3RWI - chains A and B of the 3 polymer chains in the assembly; structure by X-ray diffraction, 2.01 A resolution.

Chain A:
Molecule: Major histocompatibility complex class I
From: Macaca mulatta
UniProtKB: Q9GJ77 (Q9GJ77_MACMU); residues 1-276 here correspond to UniProt positions 24-299 (UniProt number = residue number + 23)
Chain sequence (276 residues; each row starts with the number of its first residue):
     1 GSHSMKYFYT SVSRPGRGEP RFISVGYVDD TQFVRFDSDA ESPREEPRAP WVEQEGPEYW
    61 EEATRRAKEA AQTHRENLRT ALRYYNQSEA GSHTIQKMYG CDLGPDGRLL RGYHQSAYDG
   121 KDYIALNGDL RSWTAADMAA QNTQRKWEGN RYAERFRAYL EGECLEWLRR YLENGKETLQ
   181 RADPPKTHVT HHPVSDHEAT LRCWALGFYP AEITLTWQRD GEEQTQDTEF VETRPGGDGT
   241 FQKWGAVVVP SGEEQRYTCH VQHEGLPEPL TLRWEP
Cystine bridges: C101-C164, C203-C259

Chain B:
Molecule: Beta-2-microglobulin
From: Macaca mulatta
UniProtKB: Q6V7J5 (B2MG_MACMU); residues 1-99 here correspond to UniProt positions 21-119 (UniProt number = residue number + 20)
Chain sequence (99 residues; each row starts with the number of its first residue):
     1 IQRTPKIQVY SRHPPENGKP NFLNCYVSGF HPSDIEVDLL KNGEKMGKVE HSDLSFSKDW
    61 SFYLLYYTEF TPNEKDEYAC RVNHVTLSGP RTVKWDRDM
Cystine bridges: C25-C80

Chain A / chain B interface:
Residue-residue contacts (54; chain A residue first):
  F8(A) - S55(B)
  F8(A) - F56(B)
  Y9(A) - F56(B)
  T10(A) - F56(B)
  T10(A) - F62(B)
  V12(A) - S33(B)
  I23(A) - L54(B)
  V25(A) - D53(B)
  V25(A) - S55(B)
  Y27(A) - S55(B)
  Y27(A) - Y63(B)
  Q32(A) - D53(B)  hydrogen bond
  R35(A) - D53(B)  salt bridge
  R48(A) - D53(B)  salt bridge
  T94(A) - F62(B)
  Q96(A) - H31(B)  hydrogen bond
  Q96(A) - F56(B)
  Q96(A) - W60(B)  hydrogen bond (side chain-backbone)
  Q96(A) - F62(B)
  K97(A) - F56(B)
  Q115(A) - W60(B)
  S116(A) - W60(B)
  A117(A) - W60(B)  hydrophobic
  D119(A) - I1(B)
  D119(A) - H31(B)
  G120(A) - H31(B)
  K121(A) - I1(B)
  D122(A) - W60(B)  hydrogen bond
  H192(A) - D98(B)  salt bridge
  R202(A) - D98(B)  hydrogen bond (side chain-backbone)
  W204(A) - D98(B)
  W204(A) - M99(B)
  L206(A) - P14(B)  hydrophobic
  V231(A) - Q8(B)
  E232(A) - K6(B)  salt bridge
  E232(A) - Q8(B)  hydrogen bond (backbone-side chain)
  E232(A) - Y26(B)  hydrogen bond
  E232(A) - S28(B)  hydrogen bond
  R234(A) - Q8(B)  hydrogen bond
  R234(A) - Y10(B)
  R234(A) - M99(B)  hydrogen bond (side chain-backbone)
  P235(A) - Y10(B)  hydrogen bond (backbone-side chain)
  P235(A) - N24(B)
  P235(A) - Y26(B)
  P235(A) - L65(B)  hydrophobic
  G236(A) - R12(B)  hydrogen bond (backbone-side chain)
  G236(A) - N24(B)
  G237(A) - R12(B)  hydrogen bond (backbone-side chain)
  G237(A) - L65(B)
  D238(A) - R12(B)
  Q242(A) - Y10(B)
  Q242(A) - S11(B)  hydrogen bond (side chain-backbone)
  Q242(A) - R12(B)  hydrogen bond (side chain-backbone)
  W244(A) - M99(B)  hydrogen bond (side chain-backbone)
Other interface residues (no listed pair), chain A (35 interface residues in all): M98, T233
Other interface residues (no listed pair), chain B (23 interface residues in all): R97

Summary:
Chain A and chain B form an interface of 35 and 23 residues respectively, with 16 hydrogen bonds and 4 salt
bridges. Polar contacts include R35(A)-D53(B), R48(A)-D53(B) and H192(A)-D98(B).
Here chain A is Major histocompatibility complex class I and chain B is Beta-2-microglobulin, both from Macaca
mulatta. Entry 3RWI (Rhesus macaque MHC class I molecule Mamu-B*17-GW10) was determined by X-ray diffraction
together with 3RWC, 3RWD, 3RWE, 3RWF, 3RWG, 3RWH and 3RWJ from the same study.
